1OYC - chain A; structure by X-ray diffraction, 2.00 A resolution.

== Chain A ==
Protein: Old yellow enzyme
From: Saccharomyces pastorianus
Notes: EC 1.6.99.1
Reference sequence: Q02899 (OYE1_SACPS); residue numbers follow UniProt; this construct covers 1-399
Amino-acid sequence (400 residues; each row starts with the number of its first residue; numbering starts at 0):
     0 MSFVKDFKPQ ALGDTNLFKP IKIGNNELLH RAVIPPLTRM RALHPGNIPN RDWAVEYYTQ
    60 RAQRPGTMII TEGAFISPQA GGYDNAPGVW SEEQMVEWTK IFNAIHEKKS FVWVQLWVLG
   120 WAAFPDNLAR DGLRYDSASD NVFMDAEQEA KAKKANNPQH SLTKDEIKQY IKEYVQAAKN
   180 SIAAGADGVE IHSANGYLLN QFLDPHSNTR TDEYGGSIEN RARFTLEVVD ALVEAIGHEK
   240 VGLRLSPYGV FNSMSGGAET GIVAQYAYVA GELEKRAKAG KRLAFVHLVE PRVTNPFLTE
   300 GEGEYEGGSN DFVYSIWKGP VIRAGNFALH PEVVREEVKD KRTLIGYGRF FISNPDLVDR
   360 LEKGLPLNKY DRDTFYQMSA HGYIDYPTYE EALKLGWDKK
Unresolved in the structure: 0
Small-molecule neighbours: FMN (flavin mononucleotide): Pro34, Pro35, Leu36, Thr37, Glu71, Gly72, Gln114, His191, Asn194, Arg243, Val288, Val292, Pro295, Phe296, Glu299, Ala323, Gly324, Asn325, Gly345, Tyr346, Gly347, Arg348, Ile351, Phe374, Tyr375

== In short ==
Chain A binds flavin mononucleotide.
Chain A is Old yellow enzyme (Saccharomyces pastorianus); the structure, Old yellow enzyme at 2 angstroms
resolution: overall structure, ligand binding and comparison with related flavoproteins, was determined by
X-ray diffraction, deposited together with 1OYA and 1OYB.
